PDB entry 7RAC | X-ray diffraction, 2.36 A resolution | chains B and C of the 12 polymer chains in the assembly

# Chain B (and C)
Protein: multicopper oxidase
Organism: Marinithermus hydrothermalis
Notes: EC 1.10.3.2; chain C of this document is another copy of the same molecule, construct and numbering; everything in this record applies to it too
Reference sequence: F2NNS0 (F2NNS0_MARHT); residues 32-359 here = UniProt positions 32-359
Sequence (348 residues; each row starts with the number of its first residue):
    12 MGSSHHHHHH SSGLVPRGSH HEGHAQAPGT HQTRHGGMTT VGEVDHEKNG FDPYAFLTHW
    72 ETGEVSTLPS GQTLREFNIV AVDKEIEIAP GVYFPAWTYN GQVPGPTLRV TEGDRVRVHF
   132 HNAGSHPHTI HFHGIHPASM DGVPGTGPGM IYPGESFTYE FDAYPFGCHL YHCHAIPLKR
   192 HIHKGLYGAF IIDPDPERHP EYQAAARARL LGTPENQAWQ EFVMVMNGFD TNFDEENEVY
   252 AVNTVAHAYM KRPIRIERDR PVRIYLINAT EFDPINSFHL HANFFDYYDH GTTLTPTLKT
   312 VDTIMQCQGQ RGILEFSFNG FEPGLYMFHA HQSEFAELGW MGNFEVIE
Not modelled in the structure: 12-60
Sequence notes: initiating methionine (12); expression tag (13-31)
Ion coordination: Cu ion site 1: His139, Cys184, His192; Cu ion site 2: His144, His183 (shared with His342(C) of chain C); Ca2+ site 1: Glu166 (shared with 1 residue of chain D; 1 residue of chain I); Ca2+ site 2: Asp241, Asn243, Asp245, Glu247, Glu249; Cu ion site 3: His342 (shared with 2 residues of chain A)

# Interface between chain B and chain C
Contacting residue pairs - 67 pairs, chain B then chain C:
  His142(B) - His290(C)  hydrogen bond
  His142(B) - His292(C)
  His144(B) - His290(C)
  His144(B) - Asp313(C)  salt bridge
  His144(B) - Thr314(C)
  His144(B) - His342(C)
  Gly145(B) - Ala293(C)
  Gly145(B) - Asn294(C)
  Gly145(B) - Phe295(C)
  Ile146(B) - Ala293(C)
  Ile146(B) - Phe295(C)  hydrophobic
  Ile146(B) - Phe332(C)  hydrophobic
  His147(B) - Ala293(C)  hydrogen bond (backbone-backbone)
  His147(B) - Phe332(C)
  His147(B) - Tyr337(C)
  Pro148(B) - Glu333(C)
  Pro148(B) - Tyr337(C)
  Ala149(B) - Glu333(C)
  Ala149(B) - Leu336(C)
  Ala149(B) - Tyr337(C)  hydrogen bond (backbone-side chain)
  Ser150(B) - Glu333(C)  hydrogen bond (backbone-side chain)
  Asp152(B) - His292(C)  salt bridge
  Asp152(B) - Ala293(C)
  Val154(B) - His292(C)
  Val154(B) - Met338(C)  hydrophobic
  Thr157(B) - Leu336(C)
  Pro176(B) - Phe295(C)
  Pro176(B) - Thr311(C)
  His180(B) - Phe295(C)
  His183(B) - His342(C)
  His185(B) - His292(C)
  His185(B) - Met338(C)
  His185(B) - His340(C)
  Pro188(B) - Glu348(C)
  Leu189(B) - His340(C)
  Leu189(B) - Ser344(C)
  Lys190(B) - Ser344(C)
  Lys190(B) - Glu345(C)
  Lys190(B) - Glu348(C)  salt bridge
  Ile193(B) - Ser344(C)
  Glu246(B) - Glu345(C)
  Glu282(B) - Ser344(C)  hydrogen bond
  Pro285(B) - Pro285(C)  hydrophobic
  Pro285(B) - Ile286(C)
  Ile286(B) - Met316(C)  hydrophobic
  Asp300(B) - Leu309(C)
  His301(B) - Val312(C)
  His301(B) - Asp313(C)  salt bridge
  His301(B) - Thr314(C)  hydrogen bond (side chain-backbone)
  Thr303(B) - Lys310(C)  hydrogen bond (side chain-backbone)
  Thr303(B) - Thr311(C)  hydrogen bond (side chain-backbone)
  Thr304(B) - Lys310(C)
  Thr308(B) - Leu309(C)
  Met316(B) - Met316(C)  hydrophobic
  Cys318(B) - Ile286(C)  hydrophobic
  Cys318(B) - Thr314(C)
  Cys318(B) - Met316(C)  hydrophobic
  Cys318(B) - Gln343(C)
  Gln319(B) - His342(C)  hydrogen bond
  Gln319(B) - Ser344(C)  hydrogen bond
  Gly320(B) - Thr314(C)
  Gly320(B) - His342(C)
  Gln321(B) - Thr314(C)  hydrogen bond (side chain-backbone)
  Gln321(B) - Ile315(C)
  Gln321(B) - Met316(C)
  Arg322(B) - Phe295(C)
  Arg322(B) - Asp313(C)  salt bridge
Other interface residues (no listed pair), chain B (35 interface residues in all): Gln317
Other interface residues (no listed pair), chain C (30 interface residues in all): Ser288, Gly335, Ala347, Met352

# In short
35 residues of chain B and 30 residues of chain C are in contact; the contacts include 11 hydrogen bonds and 5
salt bridges. Polar contacts include His144(B)-Asp313(C), Asp152(B)-His292(C) and Lys190(B)-Glu348(C).
His139(B), Cys184(B) and His192(B) form the Cu ion site 1.
Both chains are multicopper oxidase (Marinithermus hydrothermalis). Entry 7RAC (Crystal structure of a
dodecameric multicopper oxidase from M. hydrothermalis in an orthorhombic lattice) was determined by X-ray
diffraction (same publication as 7RAB).
